PDB entry 6YBG | X-ray diffraction, 2.10 A resolution | chain A

# Chain A
Molecule: Induced myeloid leukemia cell differentiation protein Mcl-1
From: Homo sapiens
UniProt: Q07820 (MCL1_HUMAN); numbering as in UniProt (aligned over 171-327)
Chain sequence (170 residues; each row starts with the number of its first residue):
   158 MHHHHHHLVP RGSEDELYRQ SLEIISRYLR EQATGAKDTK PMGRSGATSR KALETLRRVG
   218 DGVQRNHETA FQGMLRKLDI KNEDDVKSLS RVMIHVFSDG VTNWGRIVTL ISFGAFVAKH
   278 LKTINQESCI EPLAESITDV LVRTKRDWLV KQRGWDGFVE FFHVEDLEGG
Disordered / not traced: 158-171, 196-201, 321-327
Differences from the reference sequence: initiating methionine (158); expression tag (159-170)
Curated features (UniProtKB/Swiss-Prot):
  - motif: A209 to N223 (BH3), H252 to A272 (BH1), D304 to F319 (BH2)
  - cross-link (Glycyl lysine isopeptide (Lys-Gly)): K194 (interchain with G-Cter in ubiquitin), K197 (interchain with G-Cter in ubiquitin)
  - mutagenesis: K194 (K194R: Reduced ubiquitination), K197 (K197R: Reduced ubiquitination), K208 (K208R: No effect on ubiquitination), K234 (K234R: No effect on ubiquitination)
Small-molecule neighbours: OJT ((2R)-2-[5-[3-chloranyl-2-methyl-4-[2-(4-methylpiperazin-1-yl)ethoxy]phenyl]-6-(3-chlorophenyl)thieno[2,3-d]pyrimidin-4-yl]oxy-3-(2-methoxyphenyl)propanoic acid): H224, A227, F228, G230, M231, K234, L235, L246, V249, M250, V253, F254, R263, T266, L267, F270

# Overview
Bound to chain A: compound OJT. Curated annotation (UniProt) lists 4 mutagenesis sites.
Chain A is Induced myeloid leukemia cell differentiation protein Mcl-1 (Homo sapiens); the structure,
Structure of Mcl-1 in complex with compound 2g, was determined by X-ray diffraction, deposited together with
6YBJ, 6YBK and 6YBL.
